Entry 7BVH (X-ray diffraction, 3.30 A resolution); this record covers chains A and B of the 4 polymer chains in the assembly.

Chain A (and B):
Molecule: Integral membrane indolylacetylinositol arabinosyltransferase EmbC
Source organism: Mycolicibacterium smegmatis MC2 155
Notes: EC 2.4.2.34; chain B of this document is another copy of the same molecule, construct and numbering; everything in this record applies to it too
Reference sequence: I7FMU5 (I7FMU5_MYCS2); numbering as in UniProt; present here: 1-692, 694-949, 951-1074
Chain sequence (1113 residues; row label = number of the first residue in the row; note: 2 numbers in that range are skipped by the numbering (no residue carries them; nothing is unmodelled there); numbers below 1 keep their minus sign (Met-12 is residue -12)):
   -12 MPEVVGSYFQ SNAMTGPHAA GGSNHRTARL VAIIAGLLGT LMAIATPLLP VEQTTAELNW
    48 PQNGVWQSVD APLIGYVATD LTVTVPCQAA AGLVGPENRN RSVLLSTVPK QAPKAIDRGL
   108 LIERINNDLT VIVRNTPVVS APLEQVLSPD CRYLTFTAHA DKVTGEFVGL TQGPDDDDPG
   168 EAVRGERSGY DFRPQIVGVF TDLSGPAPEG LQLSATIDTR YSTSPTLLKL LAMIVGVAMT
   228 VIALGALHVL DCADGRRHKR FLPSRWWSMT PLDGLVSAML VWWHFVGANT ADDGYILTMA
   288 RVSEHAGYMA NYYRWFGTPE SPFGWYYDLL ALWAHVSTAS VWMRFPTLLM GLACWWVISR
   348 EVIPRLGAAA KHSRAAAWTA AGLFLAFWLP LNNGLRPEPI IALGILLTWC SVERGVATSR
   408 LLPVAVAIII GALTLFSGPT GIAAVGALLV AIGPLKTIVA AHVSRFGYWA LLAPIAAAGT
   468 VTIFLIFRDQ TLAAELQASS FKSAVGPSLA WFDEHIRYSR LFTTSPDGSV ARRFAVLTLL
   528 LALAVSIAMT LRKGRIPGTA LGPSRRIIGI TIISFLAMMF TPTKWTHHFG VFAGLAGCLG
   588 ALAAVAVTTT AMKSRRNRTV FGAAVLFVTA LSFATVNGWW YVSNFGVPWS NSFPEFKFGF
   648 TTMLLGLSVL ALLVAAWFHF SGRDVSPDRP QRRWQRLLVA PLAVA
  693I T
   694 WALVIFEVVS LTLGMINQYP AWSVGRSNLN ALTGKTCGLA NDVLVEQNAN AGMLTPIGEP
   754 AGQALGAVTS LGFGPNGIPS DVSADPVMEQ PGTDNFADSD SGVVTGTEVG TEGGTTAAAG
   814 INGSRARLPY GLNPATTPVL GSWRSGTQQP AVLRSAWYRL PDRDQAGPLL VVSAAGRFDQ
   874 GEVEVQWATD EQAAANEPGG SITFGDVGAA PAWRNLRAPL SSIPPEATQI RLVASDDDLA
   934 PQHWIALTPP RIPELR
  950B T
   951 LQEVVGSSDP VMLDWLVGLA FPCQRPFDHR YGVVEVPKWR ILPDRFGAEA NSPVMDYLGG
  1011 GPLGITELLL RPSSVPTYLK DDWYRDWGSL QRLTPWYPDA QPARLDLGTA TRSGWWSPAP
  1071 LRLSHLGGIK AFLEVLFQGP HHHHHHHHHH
Unresolved in the structure: -12 to 9, 780-810, 1076-1100
Construct notes: initiating methionine (-12); expression tag (-11 to 0, 1075-1100)
Cystine bridges: Cys730-Cys973
Bound ions: Ca2+: Asp929, Asp931, His936
Residues lining bound ligands:
  - alpha-D-arabinofuranose (BXY), molecule 1: Asp279, Tyr282, Asn298, Trp302, Glu307, Tyr314, Arg383, Pro426, Trp572, His574, Trp627, Trp965, Val1004
  - alpha-D-arabinofuranose (BXY), molecule 2: Met536, Arg539, Lys540, Ala598, Met599, Lys600, Ser601, Asn604
What the authors report for this chain:
  - binding site for alpha-D-arabinofuranose: Tyr282, Asn298, Trp302, Glu307, Tyr314, Trp572, Trp965, Val1004
  - catalytic residues: Asp279
  - binding site for phosphate ion: Arg383, Thr570, Trp572, His574, His575
  - mutagenesis - H574A (122.0 +/- 44.0 uM), H575A (137.0 +/- 63.0 uM): decreased binding to DPA
  - mutagenesis - R383A, T570S: abolished binding to DPA
  - mutagenesis - R383A, T570S, H574A, H575A: abolished catalytic activity

Interface between chain A and chain B:
Residue-residue contacts (34; chain A residue first):
  Ile439(A) - Phe667(B)  hydrophobic
  Lys443(A) - Phe667(B)
  Trp498(A) - Phe614(B)  hydrophobic
  Trp498(A) - Ala617(B)
  Trp498(A) - Leu618(B)
  Trp498(A) - Thr648(B)
  Trp498(A) - Leu652(B)  hydrophobic
  Phe499(A) - Leu618(B)  hydrophobic
  Phe499(A) - Ala621(B)  hydrophobic
  Phe499(A) - Phe640(B)  hydrophobic
  Phe499(A) - Thr648(B)
  His502(A) - Phe509(B)  hydrogen bond (side chain-backbone)
  Ser506(A) - Ser506(B)  hydrogen bond
  Phe509(A) - His502(B)  hydrogen bond (backbone-side chain)
  Ala535(A) - Leu538(B)  hydrophobic
  Thr537(A) - Arg539(B)  hydrogen bond (backbone-side chain)
  Leu538(A) - Ala535(B)
  Leu538(A) - Leu538(B)  hydrophobic
  Leu538(A) - Arg539(B)
  Arg539(A) - Thr537(B)  hydrogen bond (side chain-backbone)
  Arg539(A) - Leu538(B)
  Arg539(A) - Gly541(B)
  Met566(A) - Phe614(B)  hydrophobic
  Phe614(A) - Trp498(B)  hydrophobic
  Phe614(A) - Met566(B)  hydrophobic
  Ala617(A) - Trp498(B)
  Leu618(A) - Trp498(B)  hydrophobic
  Leu618(A) - Phe499(B)  hydrophobic
  Ala621(A) - Phe499(B)  hydrophobic
  Phe640(A) - Phe499(B)  hydrophobic
  Thr648(A) - Trp498(B)
  Thr648(A) - Phe499(B)
  Leu652(A) - Trp498(B)
  Phe667(A) - Lys443(B)
Interface residues without a listed pair, chain A (23 interface residues in all): Gly440, Arg520, Gly541
Interface residues without a listed pair, chain B (22 interface residues in all): Gly440, Lys540

Summary:
The interface between chain A and chain B involves 23 residues on one side and 22 on the other; the contacts
include 5 hydrogen bonds. Polar pairs include His502(A)-Phe509(B), Ser506(A)-Ser506(B) and
Thr537(A)-Arg539(B). Bound to chain A: alpha-D-arabinofuranose. From the paper: the catalytic residue
Asp279(A); R383A, T570S and H574A of chain A, among others, abolish catalytic activity.
Both chains are Integral membrane indolylacetylinositol arabinosyltransferase EmbC (Mycolicibacterium
smegmatis MC2 155). Entry 7BVH (Crystal structure of arabinosyltransferase EmbC2-AcpM2 complex from
Mycobacterium smegmatis complexed with di-arabinose) was determined by X-ray diffraction (same publication as
7BVC, 7BVE, 7BVF and 7BVG).
